3DG6 - chain A; structure by X-ray diffraction, 1.60 A resolution.

== Chain A ==
Name: Muconate cycloisomerase
Organism: Mycobacterium smegmatis
Notes: EC 5.5.1.-
UniProtKB: A0QTN8 (A0QTN8_MYCS2); residues 1-367 here = UniProt positions 1-367
Sequence (367 residues; numbered 1 to 367; the number before each row is that of its first residue):
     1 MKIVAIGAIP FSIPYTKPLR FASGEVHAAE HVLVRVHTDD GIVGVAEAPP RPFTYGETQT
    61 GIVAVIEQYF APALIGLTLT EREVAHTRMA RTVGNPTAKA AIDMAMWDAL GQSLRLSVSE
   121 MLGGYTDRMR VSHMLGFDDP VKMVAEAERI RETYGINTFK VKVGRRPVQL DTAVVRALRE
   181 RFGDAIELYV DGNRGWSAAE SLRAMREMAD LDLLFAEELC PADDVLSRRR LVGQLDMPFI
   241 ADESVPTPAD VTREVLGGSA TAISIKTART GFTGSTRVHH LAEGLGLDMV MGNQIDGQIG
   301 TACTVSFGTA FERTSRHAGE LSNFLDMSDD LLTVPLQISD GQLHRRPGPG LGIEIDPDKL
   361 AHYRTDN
Disordered / not traced: 367
Ion coordination: Mg2+: Asp191, Glu217, Asp242 (together with muconolactone)
Residues lining bound ligands: muconolactone (MUC; [(2S)-5-oxo-2,5-dihydrofuran-2-yl]acetic acid): Phe21, Ser23, Arg51, Phe53, Thr54, Met134, Lys160, Lys162, Asp191, Asn193, Glu217, Asp242, Glu243, Lys266, Asn293, Gln294, Ile295, Glu320
Reported in the primary citation:
  - catalytic residues: Lys162, Lys266
  - binding site for muconolactone: Lys162, Lys266, Gln294
  - specificity-determining residues: Gln294
  - conformationally variable residues (order/disorder transition): Lys17 to His27

== Summary ==
Chain A binds muconolactone. Asp191, Glu217 and Asp242 coordinate Mg2+. The paper reports catalytic residues
Lys162 and Lys266; a binding site for muconolactone at Lys162, Lys266 and Gln294.
Chain A is Muconate cycloisomerase (Mycobacterium smegmatis); the structure, Crystal structure of muconate
lactonizing enzyme from Mucobacterium Smegmatis complexed with muconolactone, was determined by X-ray
diffraction together with 3FJ4, 3DG3, 3DG7, 3DGB and 3CT2 from the same study.
